5Y1T - chain A; structure by X-ray diffraction, 2.14 A resolution.

[Chain A]
Protein: M1 family aminopeptidase
Organism: Plasmodium falciparum
Notes: EC 3.4.11.-
UniProtKB: O96935 (AMP1_PLAFQ); residue numbers follow UniProt; this construct covers 195-1085
Amino-acid sequence (914 residues; row label = number of the first residue in the row):
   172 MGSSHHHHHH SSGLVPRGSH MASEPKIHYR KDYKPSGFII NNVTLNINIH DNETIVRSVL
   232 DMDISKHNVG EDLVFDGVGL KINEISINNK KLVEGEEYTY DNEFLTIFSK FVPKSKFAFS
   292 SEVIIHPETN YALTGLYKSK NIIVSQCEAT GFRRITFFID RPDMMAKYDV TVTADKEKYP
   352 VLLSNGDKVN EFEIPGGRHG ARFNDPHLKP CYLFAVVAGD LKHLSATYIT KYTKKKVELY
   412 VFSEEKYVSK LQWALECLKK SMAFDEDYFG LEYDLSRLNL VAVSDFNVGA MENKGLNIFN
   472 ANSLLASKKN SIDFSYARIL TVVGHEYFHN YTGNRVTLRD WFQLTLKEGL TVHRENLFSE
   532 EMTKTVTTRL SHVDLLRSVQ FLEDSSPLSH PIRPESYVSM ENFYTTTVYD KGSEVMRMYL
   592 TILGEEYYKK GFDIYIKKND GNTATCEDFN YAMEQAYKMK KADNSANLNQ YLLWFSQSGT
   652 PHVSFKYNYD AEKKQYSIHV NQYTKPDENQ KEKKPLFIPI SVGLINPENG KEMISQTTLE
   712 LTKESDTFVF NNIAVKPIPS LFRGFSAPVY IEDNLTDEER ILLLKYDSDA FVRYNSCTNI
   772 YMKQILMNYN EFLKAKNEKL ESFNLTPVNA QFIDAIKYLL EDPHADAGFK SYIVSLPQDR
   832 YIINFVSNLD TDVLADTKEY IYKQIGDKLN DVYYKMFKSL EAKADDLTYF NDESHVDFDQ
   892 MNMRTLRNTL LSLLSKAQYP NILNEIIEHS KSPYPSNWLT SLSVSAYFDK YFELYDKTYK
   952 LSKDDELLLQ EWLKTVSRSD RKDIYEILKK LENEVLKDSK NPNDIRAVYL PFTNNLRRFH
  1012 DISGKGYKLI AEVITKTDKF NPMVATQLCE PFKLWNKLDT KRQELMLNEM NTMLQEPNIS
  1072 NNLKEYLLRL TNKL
Disordered / not traced: 172-195
Construct notes: expression tag (172-194)
Curated features (UniProtKB/Swiss-Prot):
  - active site: Glu497 (Proton acceptor)
  - binding site (a peptide): Glu319, Gly460, Ala461, Glu463
  - binding site (Zn(2+)): His496, His500, Glu519
  - site: Val459 (Important for substrate specificity), Tyr580 (Transition state stabilizer), Asn795, Leu796 (Cleavage)
  - mutagenesis: Val459 (V459P: Severely affects substrate specificity. No effect on Zn(2+) binding)
Ion coordination: Mg2+ site 1 near Gly250 (its only coordinating residue here); Zn2+: His496, His500, Glu519 (together with E8G); Mg2+ site 2 near Glu526 (its only coordinating residue here)
Residues lining bound ligands: E8G ((2S)-2-[(2,3-dimethylphenyl)methylcarbamoylamino]-4-methyl-N-oxidanyl-pentanamide): Gln317, Glu319, Ala320, Asn458, Val459, Gly460, Ala461, Met462, Glu463, His496, Glu497, His500, Glu519, Glu572, Tyr575, Tyr580, Met1034
What the authors report for this chain:
  - binding site for E8G: Val459, Gly460, His496, Tyr575, Tyr580
  - conformationally variable residues (side-chain flip): Met1034
  - specificity-determining residues: Tyr575 (proposed by the authors, not directly observed)

[Summary]
Ligands of chain A: compound E8G. His496, His500 and Glu519 form the Zn2+ site. UniProt lists active-site
residue Glu497, 4 peptide-binding residues, 3 Zn2+-binding residues and one mutagenesis site. The paper
reports a binding site for E8G at Val459, Gly460 and His496 among others; the specificity determinant Tyr575.
Chain A is M1 family aminopeptidase (Plasmodium falciparum); the structure, Crystal structure of Plasmodium
falciparum aminopeptidase N in complex with
(S)-2-(3-(2,3-dimethylbenzyl)ureido)-N-hydroxy-4-methylpentanamide, was determined by X-ray diffraction
together with 5Y1K, 5Y1Q and 5XM7 from the same study.
